Entry 5GQ1 (X-ray diffraction, 2.49 A resolution); this record covers chains B and C of the 6 polymer chains in the assembly.

[Chain B (and C)]
Molecule: Genome polyprotein
Organism: Enterovirus A71
Notes: engineered mutation(s): E207A, K209A; chain C of this document is another copy of the same molecule, construct and numbering; everything in this record applies to it too
Amino-acid sequence (214 residues; each row starts with the number of its first residue):
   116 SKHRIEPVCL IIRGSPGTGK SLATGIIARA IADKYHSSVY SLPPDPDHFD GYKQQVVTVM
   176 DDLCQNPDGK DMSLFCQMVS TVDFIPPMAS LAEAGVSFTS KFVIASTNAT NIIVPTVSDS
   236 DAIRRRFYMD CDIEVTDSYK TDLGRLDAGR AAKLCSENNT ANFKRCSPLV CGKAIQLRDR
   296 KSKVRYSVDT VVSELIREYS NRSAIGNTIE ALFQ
Not modelled in the structure: 116-118, 180-184, 226-233 (chain C: 116, 181, 208-209, 224-235, 329)
Bound ions: Zn2+: Cys270, Cys286
What the authors report for this chain:
  - self-association interface (contacts with another copy of this molecule): Phe328
  - mutagenesis - K135A, I141R, S282R, I324K, F328A, F328R, F328Y: abolished catalytic activity
  - mutagenesis - C270A, C281A, C286A: decreased stability
  - mutagenesis - S282A: unchanged catalytic activity
  - mutagenesis - K135A, D176N, E325A: abolished growth
  - mutagenesis - S282A: unchanged growth
  - mutagenesis - E325A: decreased catalytic activity
  - mutagenesis - L327A, F328A, F328Y: decreased growth
  - catalytic residues: Arg241 (proposed by the authors, not directly observed)
  - catalytic residues: Arg240

[Interface between chain B and chain C]
Residue-residue contacts - 7 pairs, chain B then chain C:
  Glu249(B) with Arg280(C), salt bridge
  Arg293(B) with Asn273(C); Lys279(C), hydrogen bond (side chain-backbone)
  Lys298(B) with Asn273(C); Thr275(C)
  Arg300(B) with Cys270(C), hydrogen bond (side chain-backbone); Ser271(C), hydrogen bond (side chain-backbone)
Other interface residues (no listed pair), chain B (5 interface residues in all): Thr225
Other interface residues (no listed pair), chain C (8 interface residues in all): His151, Phe278

[Summary]
The interface between chain B and chain C involves 5 residues on one side and 8 on the other; the contacts
include 3 hydrogen bonds and 1 salt bridge. Polar pairs include Glu249(B)-Arg280(C), Arg293(B)-Lys279(C) and
Arg300(B)-Cys270(C). From the paper: catalytic residues Arg241(B) and Arg240(B); K135A, I141R and S282R of
chain B, among others, abolish catalytic activity; 14 substitutions were tested in all.
Both chains are Genome polyprotein (Enterovirus A71). Entry 5GQ1 (Crystal structure of 2C helicase from
enterovirus 71 (EV71)) was determined by X-ray diffraction together with 5GRB from the same study.
